Entry 3BX4 (X-ray diffraction, 1.70 A resolution); this record covers chains C and D of the 4 polymer chains in the assembly.

== Chain C ==
Molecule: Aggretin alpha chain
Organism: Agkistrodon rhodostoma
UniProt: Q9I841 (Q9I841_AGKRH); residue numbers follow UniProt; this construct covers 1-136
Chain sequence (136 residues; row label = number of the first residue in the row):
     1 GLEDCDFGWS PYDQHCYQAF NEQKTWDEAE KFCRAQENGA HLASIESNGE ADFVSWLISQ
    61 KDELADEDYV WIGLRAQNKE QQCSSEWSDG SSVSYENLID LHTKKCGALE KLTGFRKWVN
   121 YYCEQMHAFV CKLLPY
Disordered / not traced: 1-2
Cystine bridges: Cys5-Cys16, Cys33-Cys131, Cys106-Cys123

== Chain D ==
Molecule: Aggretin beta chain
Organism: Agkistrodon rhodostoma
UniProt: Q9I840 (Q9I840_AGKRH); residues -22 to 123 here correspond to UniProt positions 1-146 (UniProt number = residue number + 23)
Chain sequence (146 residues; each row starts with the number of its first residue; numbers below 1 keep their minus sign (Met-22 is residue -22)):
   -22 MGRFIFVSFG LLVVFLSLSG TGADCPSGWS SYEGHCYKPF NEPKNWADAE RFCKLQPKHS
    38 HLVSFQSAEE ADFVVKLTRP RLKANLVWMG LSNIWHGCNW QWSDGARLNY KDWQEQSECL
    98 AFRGVHTEWL NMDCSSTCSF VCKFKA
Disordered / not traced: -22 to 0
Cystine bridges: Cys2-Cys13, Cys30-Cys119, Cys96-Cys111

== Chain C / chain D interface ==
Pairs across the interface - 103 pairs, chain C then chain D:
  Trp26(C) with Ser80(D)
  Glu30(C) with Ser80(D), hydrogen bond
  His41(C) with Ser80(D); Asp81(D)
  Leu42(C) with Ser80(D)
  Ala43(C) with Trp79(D)
  Ser44(C) with Trp79(D); Asp81(D), hydrogen bond
  Ile45(C) with Trp79(D); Tyr87(D)
  Glu46(C) with Trp79(D); Ala83(D); Arg84(D); Tyr87(D)
  Ser47(C) with Tyr87(D)
  Asn48(C) with Tyr87(D), hydrogen bond
  Ala51(C) with Tyr87(D)
  Gly73(C) with Gln78(D); Trp79(D); Ser80(D), hydrogen bond (backbone-backbone)
  Leu74(C) with Gln78(D); Trp79(D), hydrophobic; Trp90(D), hydrophobic
  Arg75(C) with Asn76(D); Trp77(D); Gln78(D), hydrogen bond (backbone-backbone)
  Ala76(C) with Cys75(D), hydrophobic; Asn76(D); Trp77(D)
  Gln77(C) with Cys75(D), hydrogen bond (backbone-backbone); Asn76(D), hydrogen bond (backbone-backbone); Gln78(D)
  Asn78(C) with Gly74(D), hydrogen bond (side chain-backbone); Cys75(D), hydrogen bond (backbone-backbone)
  Gln81(C) with Trp72(D)
  Gln82(C) with Ile71(D)
  Cys83(C) with Ile71(D), hydrogen bond (backbone-backbone); His73(D); Gly74(D); Cys75(D), disulfide
  Ser84(C) with Leu68(D); Ser69(D), hydrogen bond (side chain-backbone); Asn70(D); Ile71(D)
  Glu86(C) with Leu68(D)
  Trp87(C) with Val40(D); Ser41(D); Phe42(D); Gln43(D); Met66(D), hydrophobic; Gly67(D); Leu68(D), hydrophobic; Trp106(D), hydrophobic
  Ser88(C) with Glu27(D), hydrogen bond; His38(D); Gly67(D), hydrogen bond (backbone-backbone)
  Asp89(C) with His38(D); Ser41(D), hydrogen bond
  Ser91(C) with Gln43(D), hydrogen bond
  Ser92(C) with Gln43(D)
  Val93(C) with Leu68(D), hydrophobic
  Ser94(C) with Gln43(D), hydrogen bond
  Tyr95(C) with Phe42(D), hydrophobic; Gln43(D); Ser44(D); Ala45(D); Ala48(D); Trp106(D)
  Glu96(C) with Trp106(D)
  Asn97(C) with Thr104(D), hydrogen bond; Glu105(D), hydrogen bond (side chain-backbone); Trp106(D), hydrogen bond (backbone-backbone)
  Leu98(C) with Trp106(D), hydrophobic
  Ile99(C) with Glu105(D)
  Asp100(C) with Glu105(D)
  Leu101(C) with Trp106(D); Asn108(D)
  Lys104(C) with Trp72(D); Trp77(D); Glu95(D), salt bridge; Asn108(D)
  Lys105(C) with Trp77(D)
  Cys106(C) with Trp77(D)
  Gly107(C) with Trp77(D)
  Thr113(C) with Gln91(D)
  Arg116(C) with Tyr87(D); Asp89(D), salt bridge
  Lys117(C) with Asp89(D), salt bridge; Trp90(D); Gln91(D)
  Trp118(C) with Trp79(D), hydrophobic; Leu85(D), hydrophobic; Tyr87(D); Lys88(D); Asp89(D), hydrogen bond (backbone-backbone); Trp90(D); Gln91(D), hydrogen bond (backbone-backbone)
  Val119(C) with Trp90(D); Gln91(D)
  Asn120(C) with Trp72(D); Trp77(D); Trp90(D)
  Tyr122(C) with Asn108(D), hydrogen bond
Also at the interface, not in a pair above, chain C (50 interface residues in all): Ile72, Glu110, Lys132
Also at the interface, not in a pair above, chain D (43 interface residues in all): Trp23, Leu39, Leu97, Leu107, Lys120
Disulfides between the chains: Cys83(C)-Cys75(D)

== Summary ==
The interface between chain C and chain D involves 50 residues on one side and 43 on the other, with 1
disulfide bond, 22 hydrogen bonds and 3 salt bridges. Polar contacts include Lys104(C)-Glu95(D),
Arg116(C)-Asp89(D) and Lys117(C)-Asp89(D).
Here chain C is Aggretin alpha chain and chain D is Aggretin beta chain, both from Agkistrodon rhodostoma.
Entry 3BX4 (Crystal structure of the snake venom toxin aggretin) was determined by X-ray diffraction.
